PDB entry 6VF9 | X-ray diffraction, 1.56 A resolution | chains A and T of the 4 polymer chains in the assembly

Chain A:
Protein: DNA-directed DNA/RNA polymerase mu
From: Homo sapiens
Notes: EC 2.7.7.7
UniProt: Q9NP87 (DPOLM_HUMAN); residue numbers follow UniProt; this construct covers 132-397, 410-494
Amino-acid sequence (356 residues; each row starts with the number of its first residue; note: 12 numbers in that range are skipped by the numbering (no residue carries them; nothing is unmodelled there)):
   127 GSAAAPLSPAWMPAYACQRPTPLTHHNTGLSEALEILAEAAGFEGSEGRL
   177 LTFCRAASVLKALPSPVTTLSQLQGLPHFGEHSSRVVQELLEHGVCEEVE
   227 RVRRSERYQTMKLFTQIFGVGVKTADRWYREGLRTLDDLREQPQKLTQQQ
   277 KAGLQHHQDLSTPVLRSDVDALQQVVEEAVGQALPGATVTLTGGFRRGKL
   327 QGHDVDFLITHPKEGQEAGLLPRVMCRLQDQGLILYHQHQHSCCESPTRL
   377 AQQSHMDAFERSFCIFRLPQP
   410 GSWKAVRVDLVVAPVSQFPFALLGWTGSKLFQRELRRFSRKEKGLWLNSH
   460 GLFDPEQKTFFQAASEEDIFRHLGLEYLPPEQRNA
Disordered / not traced: 127-136, 365-384
Construct notes: expression tag (127-131); conflict Gly410 (Pro in Q9NP87)
Glycans and other covalent adducts: 2,3-dihydroxy-1,4-dithiobutane (DTT) linked to Cys180
Ion coordination: Na+ site 1: Thr241, Ile243, Val246 (shared with 1 residue of chain P); Mg2+: Asp330, Asp332, Asp418; Na+ site 2: Asp330, Asp332
Swiss-Prot annotation at these positions:
  - region: Arg323 to Asp332 (Involved in ssDNA binding)
  - binding site (Mg(2+)): Asp330, Asp332, Asp418
  - site: Gly433 (Responsible for the low discrimination between dNTP and rNTP)

Chain T:
Molecule: 9-nt DNA strand
Sequence (9 nucleotides; each row starts with the number of its first residue):
     1 CGGCCTACG

How chain A and chain T interact:
Contacting residue pairs - 23 pairs, chain A then chain T:
  Gly174(A) - DC4(T)  base contact
  Leu177(A) - DC4(T)  phosphate contact
  Leu177(A) - DC5(T)  phosphate contact
  Phe385(A) - DG9(T)  phosphate contact
  Glu386(A) - DC8(T)  sugar contact
  Glu386(A) - DG9(T)  hydrogen bond to the phosphate
  Arg387(A) - DA7(T)  hydrogen bond to the base
  Arg387(A) - DC8(T)  hydrogen bond to the sugar
  Arg387(A) - DG9(T)  hydrogen bond to the phosphate
  Lys438(A) - DC5(T)  base contact
  Gln441(A) - DC5(T)  hydrogen bond to the base
  Arg442(A) - DC5(T)  salt bridge to the phosphate
  Arg445(A) - DC5(T)  hydrogen bond to the base
  Arg445(A) - DT6(T)  hydrogen bond to the sugar
  Arg446(A) - DC5(T)  sugar contact
  Arg449(A) - DT6(T)  salt bridge to the phosphate
  Lys450(A) - DG3(T)  hydrogen bond to the phosphate
  Lys450(A) - DC4(T)  salt bridge to the phosphate
  Leu456(A) - DT6(T)  sugar contact
  Asn457(A) - DT6(T)  phosphate contact
  Asn457(A) - DA7(T)  hydrogen bond to the phosphate
  His459(A) - DA7(T)  hydrogen bond to the phosphate
  His459(A) - DC8(T)  salt bridge to the phosphate
Other interface residues (no listed pair), chain A (17 interface residues in all): Arg181, Gln364

Overview:
Chain A and chain T form an interface of 17 and 7 residues respectively, with 10 hydrogen bonds and 4 salt
bridges. Among the polar pairs are Arg387(A)-DA7(T), Gln441(A)-DC5(T) and Arg445(A)-DC5(T). Curated annotation
(UniProt) lists 3 Mg2+-binding residues on chain A.
Here chain A is DNA-directed DNA/RNA polymerase mu (Homo sapiens) and chain T is a 9-nt DNA strand. Entry 6VF9
(DNA Polymerase Mu, 8-oxorGTP:Ct Ternary Complex, 50 mM Mg2+ (2160 min)) was determined by X-ray diffraction
together with 6VEZ, 6VF0, 6VF1, 6VF2, 6VF3, 6VF4 and 7 further entries from the same study.
